Entry 7CR8 (X-ray diffraction, 3.70 A resolution); this record covers chains I and M of the 8 polymer chains in the assembly.

[Chain I]
Protein: CRISPR-associated endonuclease Cas1
From: Synechocystis sp. (strain PCC 6803 / Kazusa)
Notes: EC 3.1.-.-
UniProtKB: Q6ZEI2 (Q6ZEI2_SYNY3); residue numbers follow UniProt; this construct covers 1-325
Amino-acid sequence (336 residues; numbered -10 to 325; the number before each row is that of its first residue; numbers below 1 keep their minus sign (Gly-10 is residue -10)):
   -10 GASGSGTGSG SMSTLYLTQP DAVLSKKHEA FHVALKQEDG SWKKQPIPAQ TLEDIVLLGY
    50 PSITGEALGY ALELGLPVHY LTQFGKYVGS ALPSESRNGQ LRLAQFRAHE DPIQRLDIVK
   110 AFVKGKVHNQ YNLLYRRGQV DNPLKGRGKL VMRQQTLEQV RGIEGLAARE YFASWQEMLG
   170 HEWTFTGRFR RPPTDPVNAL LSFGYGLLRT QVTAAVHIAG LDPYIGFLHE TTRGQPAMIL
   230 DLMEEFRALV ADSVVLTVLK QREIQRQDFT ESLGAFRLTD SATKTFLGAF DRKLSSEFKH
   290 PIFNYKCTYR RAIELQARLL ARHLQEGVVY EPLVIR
Not modelled in the structure: -10 to 1, 130-131
Differences from the reference sequence: expression tag (-10 to 0)
From the paper describing this entry:
  - binding site for the 36-nt DNA strand: Asp10
  - mutagenesis - K75D, R179D, R180D, R198D, R222D: decreased binding to ssDNA

[Chain M]
Protein: CRISPR-associated endoribonuclease Cas2 1
From: Synechocystis sp. (strain PCC 6803 / Kazusa)
Notes: EC 3.1.-.-
UniProtKB: Q6ZEI1 (CAS2A_SYNY3); numbering as in UniProt (aligned over 1-94)
Amino-acid sequence (105 residues; numbered -10 to 94; the number before each row is that of its first residue; numbers below 1 keep their minus sign (Gly-10 is residue -10)):
   -10 GASGSGTGSG SMLYLIIYDV PATKAGNKRR TRLFDLLSGY GKWRQFSVFE CFLSVKQFAK
    50 LQTAMEKLIK LDEDAVCIYV LDENTVQRTI TYGTPQPEKP GSIII
Not modelled in the structure: -10 to 0, 94
Differences from the reference sequence: expression tag (-10 to 0)
Curated features (UniProtKB/Swiss-Prot):
  - binding site (Mg(2+)): Asp8

[Chain I / chain M interface]
Residue-residue contacts (30; chain I residue first):
  Ser2(I) with Pro89(M), hydrogen bond (backbone-backbone); Gly90(M)
  Thr3(I) with Gly90(M); Ser91(M), hydrogen bond (backbone-backbone)
  Leu4(I) with Ser91(M)
  Tyr5(I) with Ser91(M), hydrogen bond (backbone-backbone); Ile92(M), hydrophobic; Ile93(M), hydrogen bond (backbone-backbone)
  Leu6(I) with Ile93(M)
  Thr7(I) with Ile93(M), hydrogen bond (side chain-backbone)
  Lys16(I) with Asp24(M)
  His17(I) with Arg21(M); Asp24(M), salt bridge
  Glu18(I) with Arg21(M), salt bridge; Leu25(M)
  Ala19(I) with Asp24(M); Ser27(M); Gly28(M)
  Ile36(I) with Ser27(M)
  Pro37(I) with Ser27(M); Gly28(M)
  Ala38(I) with Gly28(M), hydrogen bond (backbone-backbone); Tyr29(M)
  Gln39(I) with Gly28(M); Tyr29(M), hydrogen bond; Gln46(M), hydrogen bond (backbone-side chain); Lys49(M)
  Thr40(I) with Tyr29(M)
  Lys273(I) with Ile93(M)
  Leu276(I) with Ile92(M), hydrophobic
Also at the interface, not in a pair above, chain I (19 interface residues in all): Val22, Gly277
Also at the interface, not in a pair above, chain M (15 interface residues in all): Gly30, Phe41

[In short]
19 residues of chain I face 15 of chain M across their interface; the contacts include 8 hydrogen bonds and 2
salt bridges. Among the polar pairs are His17(I)-Asp24(M), Glu18(I)-Arg21(M) and Thr7(I)-Ile93(M). From the
paper: a binding site for the 36-nt DNA strand at Asp10(I); K75D, R179D and R180D of chain I, among others,
reduce binding to ssDNA; 5 substitutions were tested in all.
Here chain I is CRISPR-associated endonuclease Cas1 and chain M is CRISPR-associated endoribonuclease Cas2 1,
both from Synechocystis sp. (strain PCC 6803 / Kazusa). Entry 7CR8 (Synechocystis Cas1-Cas2-prespacerL
complex) was determined by X-ray diffraction, deposited together with 7CR6.
